Entry 8JNE (electron microscopy, 4.68 A resolution (low resolution: residue-level contacts below are approximate; hydrogen-bond / salt-bridge calls are withheld)); this record covers chains E and J of the 20 polymer chains in the assembly.

== Chain E ==
Name: Histone H3.1
Source organism: Homo sapiens
UniProtKB: P68431 (H31_HUMAN); residues 0-135 here correspond to UniProt positions 1-136 (UniProt number = residue number + 1)
Amino-acid sequence (139 residues; row label = number of the first residue in the row; numbers below 1 keep their minus sign (Gly-3 is residue -3)):
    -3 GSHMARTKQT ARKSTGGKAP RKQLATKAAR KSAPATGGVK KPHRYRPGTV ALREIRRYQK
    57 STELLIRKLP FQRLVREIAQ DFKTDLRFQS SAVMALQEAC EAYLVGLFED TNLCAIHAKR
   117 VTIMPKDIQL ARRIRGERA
Disordered / not traced: -3 to 35, 135
Differences from the reference sequence: expression tag (-3 to -1)
Curated features (UniProtKB/Swiss-Prot):
  - modified residue: Arg2 (Asymmetric dimethylarginine), Thr3 (Phosphothreonine), Lys4 (Allysine), Gln5 (5-glutamyl dopamine), Thr6 (Phosphothreonine), Arg8 (Citrulline), Lys9 (N6,N6,N6-trimethyllysine), Ser10 (ADP-ribosylserine), Thr11 (Phosphothreonine), Lys14 (N6-(2-hydroxyisobutyryl)lysine), Arg17 (Asymmetric dimethylarginine), Lys18 (N6-(2-hydroxyisobutyryl)lysine), Lys23 (N6-(2-hydroxyisobutyryl)lysine), Arg26 (Citrulline), Lys27 (N6,N6,N6-trimethyllysine), Ser28 (ADP-ribosylserine), Lys36 (N6,N6,N6-trimethyllysine), Lys37 (N6-methyllysine), Tyr41 (Phosphotyrosine), Lys56 (N6,N6,N6-trimethyllysine) and 8 more in UniProt
  - lipidation: Lys18 (N6-decanoyllysine)

== Chain J ==
Molecule: 153-nt DNA strand
Source organism: synthetic construct
Sequence (153 nucleotides; row label = number of the first residue in the row):
     1 TGGCCGTTTT CGTTGTTTTT TTCTGTCTCG TGCCTGGTGT CTTGGGTGTA ATCCCCTTGG
    61 CGGTTAAAAC GCGGGGGACA GCGCGTACGT GCGTTTAAGC GGTGCTAGAG CTGTCTACGA
   121 CCAATTGAGC GGCCTCGGCA CCGGGATTCT GAT

== Chain E / chain J interface ==
Contacting residue pairs (27; chain E residue first):
  Arg40(E) with DG89(J); DT90(J); DG91(J)
  Tyr41(E) with DT90(J); DG91(J)
  Arg42(E) with DT90(J)
  Pro43(E) with DG89(J); DT90(J)
  Gly44(E) with DG89(J); DT90(J)
  Thr45(E) with DT90(J)
  Val46(E) with DT90(J); DG91(J)
  Ala47(E) with DT90(J)
  Lys56(E) with DT17(J)
  Arg63(E) with DA98(J); DG99(J)
  Lys64(E) with DG99(J)
  Leu65(E) with DA98(J); DG99(J)
  Pro66(E) with DA98(J); DG99(J)
  Arg69(E) with DA98(J)
  Asp81(E) with DG108(J)
  Arg83(E) with DA107(J); DG108(J)
  Lys115(E) with DA80(J)
Interface residues without a listed pair, chain E (21 interface residues in all): His39, Arg49, Gln85, Thr118
Interface residues without a listed pair, chain J (14 interface residues in all): DT14, DG15, DC79, DC88, DG110

== Summary ==
Chain E and chain J form an interface of 21 and 14 residues respectively.
Here chain E is Histone H3.1 (Homo sapiens) and chain J is a 153-nt DNA strand (synthetic construct). Entry
8JNE (The cryo-EM structure of the decameric RAD51 ring bound to the nucleosome without the linker DNA ...)
was determined by electron microscopy together with 8JND, 8JNF, 8XBT, 8XBU and 8XBW from the same study.
